Entry 7OGZ (X-ray diffraction, 2.70 A resolution); this record covers chains AAA and BBB of the 3 polymer chains in the assembly.

Chain AAA:
Name: Receptor-like protein kinase HSL1
Source organism: Arabidopsis thaliana
Notes: EC 2.7.11.1
UniProt: Q9SGP2 (HSL1_ARATH); residues 17-618 here = UniProt positions 17-618
Chain sequence (617 residues; row label = number of the first residue in the row):
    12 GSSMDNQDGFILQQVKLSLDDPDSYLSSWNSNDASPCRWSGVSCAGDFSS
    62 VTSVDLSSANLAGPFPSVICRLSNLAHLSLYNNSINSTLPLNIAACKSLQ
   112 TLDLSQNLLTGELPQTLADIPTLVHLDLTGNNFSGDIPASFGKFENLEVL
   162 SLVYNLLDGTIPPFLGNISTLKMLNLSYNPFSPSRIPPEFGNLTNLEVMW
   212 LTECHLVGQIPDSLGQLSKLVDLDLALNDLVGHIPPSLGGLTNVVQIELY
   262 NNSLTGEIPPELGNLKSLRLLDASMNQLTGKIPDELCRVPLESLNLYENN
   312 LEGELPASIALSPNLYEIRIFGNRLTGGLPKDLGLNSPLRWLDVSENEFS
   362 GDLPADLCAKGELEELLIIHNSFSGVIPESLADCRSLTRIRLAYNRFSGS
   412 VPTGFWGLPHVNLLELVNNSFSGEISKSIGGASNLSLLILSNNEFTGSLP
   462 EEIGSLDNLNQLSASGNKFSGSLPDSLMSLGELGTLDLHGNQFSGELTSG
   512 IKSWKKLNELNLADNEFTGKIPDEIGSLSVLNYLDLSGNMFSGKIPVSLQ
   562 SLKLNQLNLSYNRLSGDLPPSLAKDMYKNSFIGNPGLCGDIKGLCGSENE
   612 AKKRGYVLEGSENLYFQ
Disordered / not traced: 12-13, 57-58, 607-628
Differences from the reference sequence: expression tag (12-16, 619-628)
Swiss-Prot annotation at these positions:
  - glycosylation (N-linked (GlcNAc...) asparagine): Asn-93, Asn-97, Asn-143, Asn-178, Asn-186, Asn-203, Asn-262, Asn-429, Asn-445, Asn-569
Disulfides: Cys-48/Cys-55, Cys-81/Cys-107, Cys-369/Cys-395, Cys-599/Cys-606
Glycans and other covalent adducts: N-acetylglucosamine (NAG) linked to Asn-93, Asn-97, Asn-178, Asn-186, Asn-429, Asn-445, Asn-569

Chain BBB:
Name: Somatic embryogenesis receptor kinase 1
Source organism: Arabidopsis thaliana
Notes: EC 2.7.10.1, 2.7.11.1
UniProt: Q94AG2 (SERK1_ARATH); residue numbers follow UniProt; this construct covers 24-213
Chain sequence (201 residues; each row starts with the number of its first residue):
    20 GSSMASANLEGDALHTLRVTLVDPNNVLQSWDPTLVNPCTWFHVTCNNEN
    70 SVIRVDLGNAELSGHLVPELGVLKNLQYLELYSNNITGPIPSNLGNLTNL
   120 VSLDLYLNSFSGPIPESLGKLSKLRFLRLNNNSLTGSIPMSLTNITTLQV
   170 LDLSNNRLSGSVPDNGSFSLFTPISFANNLDLCGPVTSHPCPGSLENLYF
   220 Q
Disordered / not traced: 20-26, 212-220
Differences from the reference sequence: expression tag (20-23, 214-220)
Swiss-Prot annotation at these positions:
  - region (Leucine-rich repeat receptor-like protein kinase binding): Thr-59 to Asn-78, Tyr-97 to Ser-102, Asp-123 to Leu-126, Phe-145 to Arg-147, Asp-171 to Ser-194
  - binding site (brassinolide): Phe-61, His-62
  - glycosylation (N-linked (GlcNAc...) asparagine): Asn-104, Asn-115, Asn-150, Asn-163, Asn-184
Disulfides: Cys-58/Cys-65, Cys-202/Cys-210
Glycans and other covalent adducts: N-acetylglucosamine (NAG) linked to Asn-184

Interface between chain AAA and chain BBB:
Contacting residue pairs (31; chain AAA residue first):
  Phe-332(AAA) with Val-55(BBB), hydrophobic
  Arg-400(AAA) with Leu-54(BBB); Thr-59(BBB), hydrogen bond
  Arg-402(AAA) with Thr-59(BBB)
  Leu-448(AAA) with Thr-59(BBB)
  Asn-471(AAA) with Phe-61(BBB)
  Gly-495(AAA) with Phe-61(BBB)
  Asn-519(AAA) with Asp-75(BBB)
  Glu-520(AAA) with Arg-73(BBB), salt bridge
  Val-541(AAA) with Gly-77(BBB); Asn-78(BBB); Tyr-101(BBB), hydrogen bond (backbone-side chain)
  Asn-543(AAA) with Glu-99(BBB); Tyr-101(BBB), hydrogen bond
  Tyr-544(AAA) with Arg-73(BBB); Asp-75(BBB), hydrogen bond; Tyr-97(BBB); Glu-99(BBB)
  Lys-564(AAA) with Tyr-125(BBB)
  Leu-565(AAA) with Arg-147(BBB)
  Asn-566(AAA) with Tyr-97(BBB); Glu-99(BBB), hydrogen bond; Ser-121(BBB), hydrogen bond; Asp-123(BBB); Phe-145(BBB); Arg-147(BBB), hydrogen bond
  Gln-567(AAA) with Tyr-97(BBB), hydrogen bond
  Met-587(AAA) with Arg-144(BBB); Phe-145(BBB), hydrophobic; Gln-168(BBB); Val-169(BBB), hydrophobic
Also at the interface, not in a pair above, chain AAA (20 interface residues in all): Glu-493, Thr-496, Ser-540, Asp-586
Also at the interface, not in a pair above, chain BBB (20 interface residues in all): His-62

Overview:
The chain AAA/chain BBB interface involves 20 residues from each chain, with 8 hydrogen bonds and 1 salt
bridge. Polar contacts include Glu-520(AAA)/Arg-73(BBB), Arg-400(AAA)/Thr-59(BBB) and
Val-541(AAA)/Tyr-101(BBB). Covalently linked N-acetylglucosamine: at Asn-93(AAA), Asn-97(AAA), Asn-178(AAA),
Asn-186(AAA), Asn-429(AAA) and Asn-445(AAA) and 1 more.
Here chain AAA is Receptor-like protein kinase HSL1 and chain BBB is Somatic embryogenesis receptor kinase 1,
both from Arabidopsis thaliana. Entry 7OGZ (Plant peptide hormone receptor complex H1L3S1) was determined by
X-ray diffraction (same publication as 7ODK, 7ODV, 7OGO, 7OGQ and 7OGU).
